Entry 3C9R (X-ray diffraction, 2.30 A resolution); this record covers chains A and B.

Chain A (and B):
Molecule: Thiamine monophosphate kinase
Organism: Aquifex aeolicus
Notes: EC 2.7.4.16; chain B of this document is another copy of the same molecule, construct and numbering; everything in this record applies to it too
UniProt: O67883 (O67883_AQUAE); numbering as in UniProt (aligned over 1-306)
Sequence (342 residues; row label = number of the first residue in the row; numbers below 1 keep their minus sign (Met-35 is residue -35)):
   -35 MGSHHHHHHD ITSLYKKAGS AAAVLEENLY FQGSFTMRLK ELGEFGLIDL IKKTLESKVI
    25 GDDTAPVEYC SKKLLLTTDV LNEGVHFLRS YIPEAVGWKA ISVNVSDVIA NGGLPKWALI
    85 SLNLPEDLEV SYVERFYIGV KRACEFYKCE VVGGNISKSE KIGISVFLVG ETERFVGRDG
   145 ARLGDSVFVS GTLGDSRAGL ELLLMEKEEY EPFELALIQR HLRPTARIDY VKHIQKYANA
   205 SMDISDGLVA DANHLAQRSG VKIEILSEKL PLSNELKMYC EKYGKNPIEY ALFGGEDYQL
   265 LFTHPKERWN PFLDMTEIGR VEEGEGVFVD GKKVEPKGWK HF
Not modelled in the structure: -35 to -4, 301-306 (chain B: -35 to -5, 298-306)
Differences from the reference sequence: expression tag (-35 to 0)
Bound ions: Mg2+ site 1: Asp43, Asp71 (together with ATP); Mg2+ site 2: Asp71, Asp207 (together with ATP); Mg2+ site 3 near Asp210 (its only coordinating residue here)
Residues lining bound ligands:
  - ATP (adenosine-5'-triphosphate), molecule 1: Phe9, Ile12, Ile15, Ile24, Gly25, Asp26, Asp27, Asp43, Asp71, Arg142, Asp207, Ser209, Asp210
  - ATP, molecule 2: Ile84, Leu86, Tyr101, Gly117, Gly118, Asn119, Ile120
Curated features (UniProtKB/Swiss-Prot):
  - binding site (Mg(2+)): Asp27, Thr41, Thr42, Asp43, Asp71, Asn119, Asp207, Asp210
  - binding site (substrate): His50, Glu260, Trp303
  - binding site (ATP): Tyr101, Gly118, Asn119, Arg142, Ser209

How chain A and chain B interact:
Contacting residue pairs (107):
  Thr0(A) - Glu93(B)
  Met1(A) - Glu93(B)
  Met1(A) - Val94(B)  hydrogen bond (backbone-backbone)
  Arg2(A) - Glu90(B)
  Arg2(A) - Asp91(B)  hydrogen bond (side chain-backbone)
  Arg2(A) - Leu92(B)
  Arg2(A) - Glu93(B)
  Arg2(A) - Val94(B)
  Leu3(A) - Leu88(B)  hydrophobic
  Leu3(A) - Pro89(B)
  Leu3(A) - Glu90(B)  hydrogen bond (backbone-backbone)
  Leu3(A) - Leu92(B)  hydrogen bond (backbone-backbone)
  Leu3(A) - Glu93(B)
  Leu3(A) - Val94(B)  hydrophobic
  Leu3(A) - Val97(B)  hydrophobic
  Lys4(A) - Glu90(B)  hydrogen bond (backbone-backbone)
  Glu8(A) - Ile120(B)
  Leu11(A) - Val97(B)  hydrophobic
  Leu14(A) - Glu98(B)
  Ile15(A) - Tyr101(B)  hydrophobic
  Ile15(A) - Ile120(B)  hydrophobic
  Thr18(A) - Glu98(B)
  Thr18(A) - Ile102(B)
  Thr18(A) - Lys105(B)
  Leu19(A) - Tyr101(B)  hydrophobic
  Leu19(A) - Val115(B)  hydrophobic
  Glu20(A) - Lys105(B)
  Val23(A) - Val116(B)
  Ile24(A) - Val116(B)
  Ala29(A) - Val116(B)
  Val31(A) - Trp81(B)
  Glu32(A) - Trp81(B)
  Tyr33(A) - Tyr33(B)  hydrophobic
  Tyr33(A) - Lys36(B)
  Tyr33(A) - Leu38(B)  hydrophobic
  Tyr33(A) - Trp81(B)  hydrophobic
  Tyr33(A) - Glu135(B)  hydrogen bond
  Cys34(A) - Cys34(B)  disulfide
  Lys36(A) - Tyr33(B)
  Leu38(A) - Tyr33(B)
  Leu38(A) - Leu38(B)  hydrophobic
  Leu40(A) - Trp81(B)  hydrophobic
  Leu40(A) - Leu83(B)
  Thr41(A) - Leu83(B)
  Thr42(A) - Leu83(B)
  Thr42(A) - Gly118(B)
  Thr42(A) - Asn119(B)
  Asp43(A) - Asn119(B)
  Val44(A) - Ser85(B)
  Val44(A) - Asn119(B)
  Val44(A) - Ser121(B)
  Asn46(A) - Asn87(B)
  Asn46(A) - Ser121(B)
  Asn46(A) - Lys122(B)
  Trp81(A) - Val31(B)
  Trp81(A) - Tyr33(B)  hydrophobic
  Trp81(A) - Leu40(B)  hydrophobic
  Leu83(A) - Leu40(B)
  Leu83(A) - Thr41(B)
  Leu83(A) - Thr42(B)
  Leu83(A) - Phe131(B)  hydrophobic
  Ser85(A) - Val44(B)
  Ser85(A) - Ser129(B)
  Asn87(A) - Asn46(B)
  Leu88(A) - Leu3(B)  hydrophobic
  Leu88(A) - Leu11(B)  hydrophobic
  Pro89(A) - Leu3(B)
  Glu90(A) - Arg2(B)
  Glu90(A) - Leu3(B)  hydrogen bond (backbone-backbone)
  Glu90(A) - Lys4(B)  hydrogen bond (backbone-backbone)
  Asp91(A) - Arg2(B)  hydrogen bond (backbone-side chain)
  Leu92(A) - Arg2(B)
  Leu92(A) - Leu3(B)  hydrogen bond (backbone-backbone)
  Glu93(A) - Thr0(B)
  Glu93(A) - Met1(B)
  Glu93(A) - Arg2(B)  salt bridge
  Val94(A) - Met1(B)  hydrogen bond (backbone-backbone)
  Val94(A) - Arg2(B)
  Val94(A) - Leu6(B)  hydrophobic
  Val94(A) - Leu14(B)  hydrophobic
  Val97(A) - Leu3(B)  hydrophobic
  Val97(A) - Leu11(B)  hydrophobic
  Glu98(A) - Leu14(B)
  Glu98(A) - Thr18(B)
  Tyr101(A) - Ile15(B)  hydrophobic
  Tyr101(A) - Leu19(B)  hydrophobic
  Ile102(A) - Thr18(B)
  Lys105(A) - Thr18(B)
  Lys105(A) - Glu20(B)  salt bridge
  Val115(A) - Leu19(B)  hydrophobic
  Val116(A) - Val23(B)
  Val116(A) - Ile24(B)
  Val116(A) - Ala29(B)
  Gly118(A) - Thr42(B)
  Asn119(A) - Thr42(B)
  Asn119(A) - Val44(B)
  Ile120(A) - Leu11(B)  hydrophobic
  Ile120(A) - Ile12(B)  hydrophobic
  Ser121(A) - Val44(B)
  Ser121(A) - Asn46(B)
  Ser129(A) - Ser129(B)
  Phe131(A) - Thr42(B)
  Phe131(A) - Ser85(B)
  Phe131(A) - Ser129(B)
  Phe131(A) - Phe131(B)  hydrophobic
  Val133(A) - Phe131(B)  hydrophobic
  Glu135(A) - Tyr33(B)  hydrogen bond
Interface residues without a listed pair, chain A (59 interface residues in all): Leu6, Ile12, Ser21, Val104, Gly117, Lys122
Interface residues without a listed pair, chain B (61 interface residues in all): Glu8, Glu32, Asp43, His50, Val104, Glu114, Gly117, Val130, Val133
Inter-chain disulfides: Cys34(A)-Cys34(B)

Summary:
Chain A and chain B form an interface of 59 and 61 residues respectively; the contacts include 1 disulfide
bond, 12 hydrogen bonds and 2 salt bridges. Polar contacts include Glu93(A)-Arg2(B), Lys105(A)-Glu20(B) and
Arg2(A)-Asp91(B). Chain A binds ATP.
Both chains are Thiamine monophosphate kinase (Aquifex aeolicus). Entry 3C9R (AaThiL complexed with ATP) was
determined by X-ray diffraction together with 3C9S, 3C9T and 3C9U from the same study.
